3N9U - chains A and B of the 4 polymer chains in the assembly; structure by X-ray diffraction, 1.92 A resolution.

Chain A (and B):
Protein: Cleavage and polyadenylation specificity factor subunit 5
Organism: Homo sapiens
Notes: chain B of this document is another copy of the same molecule, construct and numbering; everything in this record applies to it too
Reference sequence: O43809 (CPSF5_HUMAN); residues 21-227 here = UniProt positions 21-227
Sequence (230 residues; numbered -2 to 227; the number before each row is that of its first residue; numbers below 1 keep their minus sign (Met-2 is residue -2)):
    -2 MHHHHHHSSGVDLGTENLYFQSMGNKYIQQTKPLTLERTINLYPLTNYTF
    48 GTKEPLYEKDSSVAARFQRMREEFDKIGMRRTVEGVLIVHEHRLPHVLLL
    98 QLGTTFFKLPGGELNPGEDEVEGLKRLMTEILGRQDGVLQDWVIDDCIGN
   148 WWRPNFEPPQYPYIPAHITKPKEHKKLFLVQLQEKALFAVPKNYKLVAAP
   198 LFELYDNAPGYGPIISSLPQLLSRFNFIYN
Unresolved in the structure: -2 to 21 (chain B: -2 to 26)
Sequence notes: expression tag (-2 to 20)
Swiss-Prot annotation at these positions:
  - region: Thr102 to Phe104 (Interaction with RNA)
  - motif: Gly109 to Gly130 (Nudix box)
  - site (Interaction with RNA): Glu55, Arg63
  - modified residue: Lys23 (N6-acetyllysine), Lys29 (N6-acetyllysine), Tyr40 (Phosphotyrosine), Lys56 (N6-acetyllysine)

How chain A and chain B interact:
Contacting residue pairs - 58 pairs, chain A then chain B:
  Leu33(A) with Arg35(B); Asp142(B); Asp143(B)
  Glu34(A) with Lys173(B), salt bridge
  Arg35(A) with Thr32(B)
  His89(A) with Ala163(B)
  Leu91(A) with Ile161(B)
  Glu117(A) with Lys29(B), salt bridge
  Val118(A) with Leu33(B), hydrophobic
  Ile141(A) with Leu33(B)
  Asp142(A) with Thr32(B), hydrogen bond (backbone-side chain); Leu33(B), hydrogen bond (backbone-backbone)
  Asp143(A) with Thr32(B); Leu33(B)
  Cys144(A) with Thr32(B), hydrogen bond (backbone-backbone); Leu33(B); Arg221(B)
  Ile145(A) with Arg221(B)
  Gly146(A) with Ser220(B); Arg221(B)
  Asn147(A) with Ser220(B), hydrogen bond (backbone-side chain); Arg221(B)
  Trp148(A) with Tyr202(B); Gln217(B)
  Tyr158(A) with Tyr202(B), hydrophobic
  Pro159(A) with Tyr202(B); Pro216(B), hydrophobic; Gln217(B); Ser220(B)
  Tyr160(A) with Phe199(B); Tyr202(B)
  Ile161(A) with Leu91(B)
  Ala163(A) with His89(B); Arg90(B), hydrogen bond (backbone-side chain)
  Thr166(A) with Arg90(B)
  Phe175(A) with Leu33(B), hydrophobic
  Leu198(A) with Tyr160(B), hydrophobic
  Phe199(A) with Tyr160(B)
  Tyr202(A) with Trp148(B); Tyr158(B), hydrophobic; Pro159(B); Tyr160(B); Pro210(B)
  Pro210(A) with Tyr202(B)
  Ser214(A) with Gln217(B)
  Pro216(A) with Pro159(B), hydrophobic
  Gln217(A) with Trp148(B); Pro159(B); Ser214(B), hydrogen bond; Leu218(B)
  Leu218(A) with Gln217(B)
  Ser220(A) with Gly146(B); Asn147(B), hydrogen bond (backbone-side chain); Pro159(B)
  Arg221(A) with Cys144(B); Ile145(B); Asn147(B); Arg221(B)
Interface residues without a listed pair, chain A (36 interface residues in all): Trp149, Gln157, Ile165, Lys173
Interface residues without a listed pair, chain B (33 interface residues in all): Leu31, Trp149, Gln157, Leu198

Summary:
Chain A and chain B form an interface of 36 and 33 residues respectively, with 7 hydrogen bonds and 2 salt
bridges. Polar pairs include Glu34(A)-Lys173(B), Glu117(A)-Lys29(B) and Asp142(A)-Thr32(B).
Both chains are Cleavage and polyadenylation specificity factor subunit 5 (Homo sapiens). Entry 3N9U (Crystal
Structure of the Complex between the 25 kDa Subunit and the 59 kDa Subunit (RRM ...) was determined by X-ray
diffraction.
